Entry 7Z2Z (electron microscopy, 3.07 A resolution); this record covers chains A and O of the 22 polymer chains in the assembly.

Chain A:
Name: DNA-directed RNA polymerase III subunit RPC1
Organism: Saccharomyces cerevisiae S288C
Notes: EC 2.7.7.6
UniProt: P04051 (RPC1_YEAST); numbering as in UniProt (aligned over 1-1460)
Chain sequence (1460 residues; numbered 1 to 1460; the number before each row is that of its first residue):
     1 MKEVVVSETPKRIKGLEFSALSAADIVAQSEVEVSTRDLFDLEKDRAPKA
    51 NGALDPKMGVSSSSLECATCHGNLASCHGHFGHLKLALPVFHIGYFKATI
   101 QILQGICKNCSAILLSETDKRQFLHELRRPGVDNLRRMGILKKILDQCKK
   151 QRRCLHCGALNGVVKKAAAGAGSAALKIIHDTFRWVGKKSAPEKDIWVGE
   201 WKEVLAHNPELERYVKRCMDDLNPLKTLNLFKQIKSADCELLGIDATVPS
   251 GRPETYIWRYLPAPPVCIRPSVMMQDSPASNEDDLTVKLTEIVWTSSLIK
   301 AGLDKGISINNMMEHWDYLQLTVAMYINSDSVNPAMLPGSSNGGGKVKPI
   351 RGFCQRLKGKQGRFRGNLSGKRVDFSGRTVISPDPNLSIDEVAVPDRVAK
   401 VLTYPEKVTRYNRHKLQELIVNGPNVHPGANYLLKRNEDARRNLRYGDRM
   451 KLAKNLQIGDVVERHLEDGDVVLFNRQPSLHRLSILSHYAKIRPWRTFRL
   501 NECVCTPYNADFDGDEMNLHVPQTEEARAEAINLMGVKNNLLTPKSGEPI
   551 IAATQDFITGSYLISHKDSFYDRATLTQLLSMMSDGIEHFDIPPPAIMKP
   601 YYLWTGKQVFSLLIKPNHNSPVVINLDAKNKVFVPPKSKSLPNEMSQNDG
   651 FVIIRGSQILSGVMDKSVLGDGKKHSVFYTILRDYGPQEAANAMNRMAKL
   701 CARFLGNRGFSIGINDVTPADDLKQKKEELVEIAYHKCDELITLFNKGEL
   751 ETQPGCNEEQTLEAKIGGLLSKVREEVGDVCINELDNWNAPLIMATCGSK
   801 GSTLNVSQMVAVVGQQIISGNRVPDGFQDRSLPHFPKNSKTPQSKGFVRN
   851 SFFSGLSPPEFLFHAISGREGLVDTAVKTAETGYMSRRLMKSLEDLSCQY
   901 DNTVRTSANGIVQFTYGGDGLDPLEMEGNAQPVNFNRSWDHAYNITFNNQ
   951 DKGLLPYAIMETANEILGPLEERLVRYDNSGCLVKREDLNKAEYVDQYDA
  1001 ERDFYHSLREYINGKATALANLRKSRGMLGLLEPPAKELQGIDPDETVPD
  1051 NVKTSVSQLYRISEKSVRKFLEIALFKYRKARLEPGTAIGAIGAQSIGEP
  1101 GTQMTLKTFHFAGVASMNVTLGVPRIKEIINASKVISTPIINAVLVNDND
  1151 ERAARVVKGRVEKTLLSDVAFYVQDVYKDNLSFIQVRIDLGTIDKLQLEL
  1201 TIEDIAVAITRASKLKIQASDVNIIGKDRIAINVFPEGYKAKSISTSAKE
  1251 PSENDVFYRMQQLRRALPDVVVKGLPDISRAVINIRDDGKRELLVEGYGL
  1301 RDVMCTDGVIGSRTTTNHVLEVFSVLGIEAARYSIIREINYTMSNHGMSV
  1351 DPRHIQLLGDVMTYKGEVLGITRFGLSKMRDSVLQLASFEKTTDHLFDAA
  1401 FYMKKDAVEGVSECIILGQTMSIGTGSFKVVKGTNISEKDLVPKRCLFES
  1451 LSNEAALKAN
Unresolved in the structure: 1, 274-279, 341-347, 1237-1251
UniProt features mapped onto this chain:
  - region: Pro858 to Glu870 (Bridging helix)
  - binding site (Zn(2+)): Cys67, Cys70, Cys77, His80, Cys107, Cys110, Cys154
  - binding site (Mg(2+)): Asp511, Asp513, Asp515
Ion coordination: Zn2+ site 1: Cys67, Cys70, Cys77, His80; Zn2+ site 2: Cys107, Cys110, Cys154, Cys157; Mg2+ site 1: Asp511, Asp513, Asp515 (shared with 1 residue of chain R); Mg2+ site 2: Asp511, Asp513 (shared with 2 residues of chain I; 1 residue of chain R)
Small-molecule neighbours: 4QM ((3R,5S,7R,8R,9S,10S,12S,13R,14S,17R)-10,13-dimethyl-17-[(2R)-pentan-2-yl]-2,3,4,5,6,7,8,9,11,12,14,15,16,17-tetradecahydro-1H-cyclopenta[a]phenanthrene-3,7,12-triol): Lys1134, Val1135, Asp1277, Tyr1298, His1318, Leu1320, Glu1321, Ser1324
From the paper describing this entry:
  - Mg2+ coordination: Asp511, Asp513, Asp515

Chain O:
Name: DNA-directed RNA polymerase III subunit RPC3
Organism: Saccharomyces cerevisiae S288C
UniProt: P32349 (RPC3_YEAST); numbering as in UniProt (aligned over 1-654)
Chain sequence (654 residues; numbered 1 to 654; the number before each row is that of its first residue):
     1 MDELLGEALSAENQTGESTVESEKLVTPEDVMTISSLEQRTLNPDLFLYK
    51 ELVKAHLGERAASVIGMLVALGRLSVRELVEKIDGMDVDSVKTTLVSLTQ
   101 LRCVKYLQETAISGKKTTYYYYNEEGIHILLYSGLIIDEIITQMRVNDEE
   151 EHKQLVAEIVQNVISLGSLTVEDYLSSVTSDSMKYTISSLFVQLCEMGYL
   201 IQISKLHYTPIEDLWQFLYEKHYKNIPRNSPLSDLKKRSQAKMNAKTDFA
   251 KIINKPNELSQILTVDPKTSLRIVKPTVSLTINLDRFMKGRRSKQLINLA
   301 KTRVGSVTAQVYKIALRLTEQKSPKIRDPLTQTGLLQDLEEAKSFQDEAE
   351 LVEEKTPGLTFNAIDLARHLPAELDLRGSLLSRKPSDNKKRSGSNAAASL
   401 PSKKLKTEDGFVIPALPAAVSKSLQESGDTQEEDEEEEDLDADTEDPHSA
   451 SLINSHLKILASSNFPFLNETKPGVYYVPYSKLMPVLKSSVYEYVIASTL
   501 GPSAMRLSRCIRDNKLVSEKIINSTALMKEKDIRSTLASLIRYNSVEIQE
   551 VPRTADRSASRAVFLFRCKETHSYNFMRQNLEWNMANLLFKKEKLKQENS
   601 TLLKKANRDDVKGRENELLLPSELNQLKMVNERELNVFARLSRLLSLWEV
   651 FQMA
Unresolved in the structure: 1-24, 385-446
UniProt features mapped onto this chain:
  - region: Leu581 to Leu602 (Leucine-zipper)
  - modified residue: Thr27 (Phosphothreonine), Ser392 (Phosphoserine), Ser394 (Phosphoserine)

Chain A / chain O interface:
Contacting residue pairs (83):
  Ser22(A) - Thr41(O)
  Ala24(A) - Met32(O)
  Ala24(A) - Leu37(O)
  Ala24(A) - Thr41(O)
  Val27(A) - Pro28(O)
  Val27(A) - Met32(O)  hydrophobic
  Val27(A) - Leu37(O)  hydrophobic
  Ala28(A) - Met32(O)  hydrophobic
  Glu31(A) - Pro28(O)
  His83(A) - Pro28(O)
  Lys108(A) - His572(O)  hydrogen bond (backbone-side chain)
  Asn109(A) - Thr571(O)
  Asn109(A) - His572(O)
  Asn109(A) - Asn575(O)  hydrogen bond (backbone-side chain)
  Cys110(A) - Asn575(O)
  Glu117(A) - Glu212(O)
  Glu117(A) - Asp213(O)
  Arg121(A) - Arg73(O)
  Arg121(A) - Tyr121(O)  hydrogen bond
  Arg121(A) - Asp213(O)  salt bridge
  Arg128(A) - Glu78(O)  salt bridge
  Arg153(A) - Leu339(O)  hydrogen bond (side chain-backbone)
  Leu155(A) - Leu335(O)
  Leu155(A) - Leu336(O)  hydrophobic
  Leu155(A) - Gln337(O)  hydrogen bond (backbone-backbone)
  Gly158(A) - Gln337(O)
  Ala169(A) - Asp556(O)
  Ala174(A) - Arg557(O)
  Ile179(A) - Arg557(O)
  Trp197(A) - Arg567(O)
  Gly199(A) - Lys515(O)
  Glu200(A) - Lys515(O)
  Glu200(A) - Leu516(O)
  Glu200(A) - Arg567(O)  salt bridge
  Trp201(A) - Leu516(O)
  Glu203(A) - Asn514(O)
  Glu203(A) - Lys515(O)
  Val204(A) - Leu516(O)
  His207(A) - Ile521(O)
  Leu211(A) - Val563(O)  hydrophobic
  Tyr214(A) - Val551(O)  hydrophobic
  Tyr214(A) - Pro552(O)
  Tyr214(A) - Arg553(O)
  Arg217(A) - Pro552(O)  hydrogen bond (side chain-backbone)
  Arg217(A) - Thr554(O)  hydrogen bond (side chain-backbone)
  Cys218(A) - Gln549(O)  hydrogen bond (backbone-side chain)
  Cys218(A) - Glu550(O)
  Cys218(A) - Val551(O)  hydrophobic
  Met219(A) - Gln549(O)
  Met219(A) - Arg557(O)
  Asp221(A) - Ile548(O)
  Asp221(A) - Glu550(O)
  Leu225(A) - Ile541(O)
  Lys226(A) - Glu547(O)  salt bridge
  Lys226(A) - His572(O)  hydrogen bond
  Asn229(A) - Arg542(O)
  Asn229(A) - Asn544(O)
  Asn229(A) - Phe576(O)
  Gln233(A) - Asn575(O)
  Gln233(A) - Phe576(O)
  Gln233(A) - Gln579(O)
  Ser236(A) - Val69(O)
  Ser236(A) - Ala70(O)
  Ala237(A) - Val69(O)
  Ala237(A) - Ala70(O)
  Ala237(A) - Leu71(O)
  Glu240(A) - Leu71(O)
  Arg252(A) - Asn43(O)  hydrogen bond
  Tyr260(A) - Leu37(O)
  Lys305(A) - Lys531(O)
  Gly306(A) - Lys531(O)
  Gly306(A) - Arg534(O)
  Gly306(A) - Ser535(O)
  Ile307(A) - Arg534(O)
  Ser308(A) - Arg534(O)
  Asn310(A) - Ala559(O)
  Asn310(A) - Ser560(O)
  Asn310(A) - Ala562(O)  hydrogen bond (side chain-backbone)
  Met313(A) - Ala559(O)
  Met313(A) - Phe564(O)  hydrophobic
  Glu314(A) - Ala559(O)
  Glu314(A) - Ser560(O)
  Asp317(A) - Ala559(O)
Also at the interface, not in a pair above, chain A (69 interface residues in all): Ala23, Ser30, Val32, Asn51, Thr118, Gln151, Cys154, His156, Cys157, Ala167, Lys177, Asp220, Leu230, Lys232, Ile234, Ala246, Thr247, Glu254, Leu303, Asp304, Ile309
Also at the interface, not in a pair above, chain O (65 interface residues in all): Leu25, Val31, Glu38, Pro44, Met67, Gly72, Leu74, Lys82, Gln216, Gln332, Asp338, Ser518, Ala538, Tyr543, Ala555, Leu565, Phe566

Overview:
The interface between chain A and chain O involves 69 residues on one side and 65 on the other; the contacts
include 11 hydrogen bonds and 4 salt bridges. Polar contacts include Arg121(A)-Asp213(O), Arg128(A)-Glu78(O)
and Glu200(A)-Arg567(O). Bound to chain A: compound 4QM. The paper reports Mg2+ coordination by Asp511(A),
Asp513(A) and Asp515(A).
Chain A is DNA-directed RNA polymerase III subunit RPC1 and chain O is DNA-directed RNA polymerase III subunit
RPC3, both from Saccharomyces cerevisiae S288C; the structure, Structure of yeast RNA Polymerase III-DNA-Ty1
integrase complex (Pol III-DNA-IN1) at 3.1 A, was determined by electron microscopy together with 7Z0H, 7Z30,
7Z31 and 8BWS from the same study.
